Entry 5FG0 (X-ray diffraction, 2.41 A resolution); this record covers chain A.

== Chain A ==
Name: E3 ubiquitin-protein ligase listerin
From: Saccharomyces cerevisiae (strain ATCC 204508 / S288c)
Notes: EC 6.3.2.-; engineered mutation(s): N-terminal SL cloning artifact
UniProt: Q04781 (LTN1_YEAST); residue numbers follow UniProt; this construct covers 13-424
Amino-acid sequence (414 residues; row label = number of the first residue in the row):
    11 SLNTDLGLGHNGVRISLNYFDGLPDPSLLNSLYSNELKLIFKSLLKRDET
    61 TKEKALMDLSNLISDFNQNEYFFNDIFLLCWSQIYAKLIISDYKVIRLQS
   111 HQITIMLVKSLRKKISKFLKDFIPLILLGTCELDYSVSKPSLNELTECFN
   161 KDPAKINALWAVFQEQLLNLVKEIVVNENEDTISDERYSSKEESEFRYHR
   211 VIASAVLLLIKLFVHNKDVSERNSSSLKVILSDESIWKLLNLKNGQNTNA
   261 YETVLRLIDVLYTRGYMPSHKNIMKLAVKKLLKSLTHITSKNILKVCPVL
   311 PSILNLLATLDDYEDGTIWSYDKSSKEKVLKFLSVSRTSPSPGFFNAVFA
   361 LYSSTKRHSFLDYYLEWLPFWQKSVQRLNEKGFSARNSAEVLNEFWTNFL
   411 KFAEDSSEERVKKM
Unresolved in the structure: 11-13, 421-424
Sequence notes: expression tag (11-12)
Swiss-Prot annotation at these positions:
  - mutagenesis: Arg57 (R57A: Reduced binding to stalled 60S ribosomal subunits), Thr61 (T61A: Reduced binding to stalled 60S ribosomal subunits)
Metal / ion sites: K+: Val185, Glu188, Tyr208, Ser245
From the paper describing this entry:
  - contacts within the chain: Arg57-Tyr198
  - mutagenesis - T61A: unchanged catalytic activity on autoubiquitylation
  - mutagenesis - R57A, T61A: decreased binding to ribosomes
  - mutagenesis - R57A, K64A: decreased catalytic activity
  - mutagenesis - D68A: increased binding to ribosomes
  - mutagenesis - D68A, K130A, E202A, E205A: unchanged catalytic activity
  - mutagenesis - T61A: decreased catalytic activity on fGFP-K12

== Overview ==
The K+ site is built by Val185, Glu188, Tyr208 and Ser245. UniProt lists 2 mutagenesis sites. The paper
reports that R57A and T61A reduce binding to ribosomes; contacts within the chain involving Arg57 and Tyr198;
7 substitutions were tested in all.
Chain A is E3 ubiquitin-protein ligase listerin (Saccharomyces cerevisiae (strain ATCC 204508 / S288c)); the
structure, Structure of the conserved yeast listerin (Ltn1) N-terminal domain, MONOCLINIC FORM, was determined
by X-ray diffraction (same publication as 5FG1).
